Entry 7TFL (electron microscopy, 3.33 A resolution); this record covers chains C and D of the 7 polymer chains in the assembly.

== Chain C ==
Protein: Replication factor C subunit 3
From: Saccharomyces cerevisiae
Reference sequence: P38629 (RFC3_YEAST); numbering as in UniProt (aligned over 1-340)
Sequence (340 residues; each row starts with the number of its first residue):
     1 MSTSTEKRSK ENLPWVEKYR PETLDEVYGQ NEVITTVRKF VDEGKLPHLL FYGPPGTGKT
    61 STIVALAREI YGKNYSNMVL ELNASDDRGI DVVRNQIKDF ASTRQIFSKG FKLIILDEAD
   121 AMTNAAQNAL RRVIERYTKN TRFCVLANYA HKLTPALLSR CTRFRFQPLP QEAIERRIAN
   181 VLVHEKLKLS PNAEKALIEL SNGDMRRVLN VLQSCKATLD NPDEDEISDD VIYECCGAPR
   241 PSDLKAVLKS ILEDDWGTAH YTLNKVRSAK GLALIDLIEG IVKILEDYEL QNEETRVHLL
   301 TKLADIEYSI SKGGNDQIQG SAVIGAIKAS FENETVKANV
Unresolved in the structure: 1-7, 334-340
UniProt features mapped onto this chain:
  - binding site (ATP): Val16 to Tyr19, Arg20, Tyr28, Gly53 to Ser61, Asn148, Arg206
  - modified residue: Ser2 (N-acetylserine)
Small-molecule neighbours:
  - ATP-gamma-S (AGS; phosphothiophosphoric acid-adenylate ester), molecule 1: Val16, Glu17, Tyr19, Arg20, Pro21, Glu26, Val27, Tyr28, Gly29, Pro55, Gly56, Thr57, Gly58, Lys59, Thr60, Ser61, Asn148, Leu169, Arg177, Met205, Arg206, Leu209
  - ATP-gamma-S (AGS), molecule 2: Arg131, Ala156, Arg160

== Chain D ==
Protein: Replication factor C subunit 2
From: Saccharomyces cerevisiae
Reference sequence: P40348 (RFC2_YEAST); numbering as in UniProt (aligned over 1-353)
Sequence (353 residues; numbered 1 to 353; the number before each row is that of its first residue):
     1 MFEGFGPNKK RKISKLAAEQ SLAQQPWVEK YRPKNLDEVT AQDHAVTVLK KTLKSANLPH
    61 MLFYGPPGTG KTSTILALTK ELYGPDLMKS RILELNASDE RGISIVREKV KNFARLTVSK
   121 PSKHDLENYP CPPYKIIILD EADSMTADAQ SALRRTMETY SGVTRFCLIC NYVTRIIDPL
   181 ASRCSKFRFK ALDASNAIDR LRFISEQENV KCDDGVLERI LDISAGDLRR GITLLQSASK
   241 GAQYLGDGKN ITSTQVEELA GVVPHDILIE IVEKVKSGDF DEIKKYVNTF MKSGWSAASV
   301 VNQLHEYYIT NDNFDTNFKN QISWLLFTTD SRLNNGTNEH IQLLNLLVKI SQL
Unresolved in the structure: 1-23
UniProt features mapped onto this chain:
  - binding site (ATP): Val28, Arg32, Gly65 to Ser73, Asn171, Arg229
  - modified residue: Met1 (N-acetylmethionine)
Bound ions: Mg2+: Thr72 (together with ATP-gamma-S) (shared with 1 residue of chain E)
Small-molecule neighbours:
  - ATP-gamma-S (AGS; phosphothiophosphoric acid-adenylate ester), molecule 1: Trp27, Val28, Tyr31, Arg32, Pro33, Val39, Thr40, Ala41, Gln42, Pro67, Gly68, Thr69, Gly70, Lys71, Thr72, Ser73, Asn171, Leu192, Arg200, Leu228, Arg229
  - ATP-gamma-S (AGS), molecule 2: Glu158, Pro179, Arg183

== How chain C and chain D interact ==
Contacting residue pairs (107; chain C residue first):
  Arg8(C) - Pro133(D)
  Asn12(C) - Ala56(D)  hydrogen bond (side chain-backbone)
  Asn12(C) - Pro133(D)
  Asn12(C) - Tyr134(D)
  Asn12(C) - Arg165(D)  hydrogen bond (backbone-side chain)
  Leu13(C) - Asn57(D)
  Leu13(C) - Ser161(D)
  Leu13(C) - Gly162(D)
  Leu13(C) - Arg165(D)
  Pro14(C) - Leu58(D)
  Pro14(C) - Pro59(D)  hydrophobic
  Pro14(C) - Ser161(D)
  Pro14(C) - Arg165(D)
  Trp15(C) - Asn57(D)
  Glu17(C) - Glu158(D)
  Glu17(C) - Ser161(D)
  Arg20(C) - Arg155(D)
  Arg20(C) - Glu158(D)  salt bridge
  Pro55(C) - Pro179(D)  hydrophobic
  Thr60(C) - Arg155(D)  hydrogen bond
  Asn83(C) - Arg155(D)
  Ala84(C) - Arg107(D)  hydrogen bond (backbone-side chain)
  Ala84(C) - Ser151(D)
  Ser85(C) - Arg107(D)
  Ser85(C) - Lys111(D)
  Ser85(C) - Ala152(D)
  Ser85(C) - Thr156(D)
  Asp87(C) - Arg107(D)  salt bridge
  Asp117(C) - Arg155(D)  salt bridge
  Glu118(C) - Ser151(D)
  Glu118(C) - Arg155(D)
  Ala121(C) - Ser151(D)
  Asp204(C) - Ser182(D)  hydrogen bond
  Arg206(C) - Glu158(D)  salt bridge
  Arg206(C) - Pro179(D)
  Arg206(C) - Ser182(D)
  Arg206(C) - Arg183(D)
  Arg207(C) - Ser182(D)
  Arg207(C) - Lys186(D)
  Asn210(C) - Pro59(D)
  Asn210(C) - Ser182(D)  hydrogen bond (side chain-backbone)
  Asn210(C) - Arg183(D)  hydrogen bond (side chain-backbone)
  Asn210(C) - Cys184(D)  hydrogen bond (side chain-backbone)
  Asn210(C) - Ser185(D)  hydrogen bond
  Gln213(C) - Asn57(D)  hydrogen bond (side chain-backbone)
  Gln213(C) - Pro59(D)
  Ser214(C) - Val48(D)
  Ser214(C) - Phe187(D)
  Ala217(C) - Thr47(D)
  Ala217(C) - Val48(D)  hydrophobic
  Ala217(C) - Lys51(D)
  Thr218(C) - Thr47(D)  hydrogen bond (backbone-side chain)
  Thr218(C) - Val48(D)
  Leu219(C) - Lys51(D)
  Asp220(C) - Lys51(D)  hydrogen bond (backbone-side chain)
  Pro222(C) - Lys51(D)
  Glu234(C) - His44(D)
  Glu234(C) - Lys190(D)  hydrogen bond (backbone-side chain)
  Cys235(C) - His44(D)
  Gly237(C) - Arg188(D)  hydrogen bond (backbone-side chain)
  Gly237(C) - Lys190(D)
  Trp256(C) - Ile309(D)  hydrophobic
  Trp256(C) - Thr316(D)
  Trp256(C) - Lys319(D)
  Trp256(C) - Asn320(D)  hydrogen bond
  Trp256(C) - Ser323(D)
  His260(C) - His305(D)
  His260(C) - Ile309(D)
  Arg267(C) - Asp193(D)
  Ser268(C) - Asp193(D)
  Ser268(C) - Ser195(D)  hydrogen bond (backbone-side chain)
  Ser268(C) - Asn196(D)
  Lys270(C) - Lys190(D)
  Gly271(C) - Arg188(D)  hydrogen bond (backbone-side chain)
  Gly271(C) - Lys190(D)
  Gly271(C) - Asp193(D)
  Ala273(C) - Arg188(D)
  Asp276(C) - Arg188(D)  salt bridge
  Lys302(C) - Trp324(D)
  Asp305(C) - Phe327(D)
  Ile306(C) - Phe327(D)  hydrophobic
  Ser309(C) - Phe327(D)
  Ser309(C) - Ser331(D)
  Ile310(C) - Tyr172(D)
  Ser311(C) - Tyr172(D)
  Ser311(C) - Thr174(D)
  Lys312(C) - Tyr172(D)  hydrogen bond (backbone-side chain)
  Lys312(C) - Ser331(D)  hydrogen bond (side chain-backbone)
  Lys312(C) - Asn334(D)
  Lys312(C) - Asn335(D)  hydrogen bond
  Gly313(C) - Tyr172(D)
  Asn315(C) - Ala225(D)
  Asn315(C) - Asn302(D)  hydrogen bond
  Gln317(C) - His305(D)
  Ile318(C) - Val301(D)  hydrophobic
  Ile318(C) - Asp330(D)
  Ser321(C) - His305(D)  hydrogen bond
  Ser321(C) - Ser323(D)
  Ala322(C) - Trp324(D)
  Ala322(C) - Phe327(D)  hydrophobic
  Gly325(C) - Ser323(D)
  Ala326(C) - Trp324(D)  hydrophobic
  Lys328(C) - Thr316(D)
  Lys328(C) - Asn320(D)
  Glu332(C) - Thr316(D)
  Glu332(C) - Asn317(D)
  Glu332(C) - Asn320(D)  hydrogen bond
Interface residues without a listed pair, chain C (62 interface residues in all): Lys18, Tyr149, Cys236, Gly257, Leu272, Gln319, Ala329
Interface residues without a listed pair, chain D (57 interface residues in all): His60, Arg154, Thr159, Ile177, Asp178, Ala191, Leu326

== Summary ==
62 residues of chain C and 57 residues of chain D are in contact, with 23 hydrogen bonds and 5 salt bridges.
Polar pairs include Arg20(C)-Glu158(D), Asp87(C)-Arg107(D) and Asp117(C)-Arg155(D). One ATP-gamma-S molecule
is bound between chain C and chain D. Bound to chain C: ATP-gamma-S.
Chain C is Replication factor C subunit 3 and chain D is Replication factor C subunit 2, both from
Saccharomyces cerevisiae; the structure, Atomic model of S. cerevisiae clamp loader RFC bound to DNA, was
determined by electron microscopy together with 7TFH, 7TFI, 7TFJ and 7TFK from the same study.
